2CV5 - chains J and H of the 10 polymer chains in the assembly; structure by X-ray diffraction, 2.50 A resolution.

[Chain J]
Molecule: 146-nt DNA strand
Sequence (146 nucleotides; row label = number of the first residue in the row):
   147 ATCAATATCCACCTGCAGATTCTACCAAAAGTGTATTTGGAAACTGCTCC
   197 ATCAAAAGGCATGTTCAGCTGAATTCAGCTGAACATGCCTTTTGATGGAG
   247 CAGTTTCCAAATACACTTTTGGTAGAATCTGCAGGTGGATATTGAT
Bound ions: Mn2+ site 1 near DG185 (its only coordinating residue here); Mn2+ site 2 near DG217 (its only coordinating residue here); Mn2+ site 3 near DG267 (its only coordinating residue here); Mn2+ site 4 near DG280 (its only coordinating residue here)

[Chain H]
Molecule: Histone H2B K
Organism: Homo sapiens
Reference sequence: O60814 (H2BK_HUMAN); residues -3 to 122 here correspond to UniProt positions 0-125 (UniProt number = residue number + 3)
Amino-acid sequence (126 residues; numbered -3 to 122; the number before each row is that of its first residue; numbers below 1 keep their minus sign (Met-3 is residue -3)):
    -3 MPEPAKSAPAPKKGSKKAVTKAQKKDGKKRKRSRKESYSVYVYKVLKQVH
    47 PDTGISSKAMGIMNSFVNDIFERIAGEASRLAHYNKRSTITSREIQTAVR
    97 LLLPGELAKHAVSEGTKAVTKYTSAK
Disordered / not traced: -3 to 27, 122
UniProt features mapped onto this chain:
  - modified residue: Lys9 (N6-(beta-hydroxybutyryl)lysine), Lys13 (N6-acetyllysine), Lys21 (N6-(2-hydroxyisobutyryl)lysine)

[Interface between chain J and chain H]
Pairs across the interface - 12 pairs, chain J then chain H:
  DT166(J) - Ser52(H)  phosphate contact
  DT166(J) - Ser53(H)  hydrogen bond to the phosphate
  DT167(J) - Tyr39(H)  hydrogen bond to the phosphate
  DT167(J) - Gly50(H)  phosphate contact
  DT167(J) - Ile51(H)  phosphate contact
  DA174(J) - Ser29(H)  phosphate contact
  DG185(J) - Ser84(H)  hydrogen bond to the phosphate
  DG185(J) - Thr85(H)  phosphate contact
  DG186(J) - Arg83(H)  phosphate contact
  DG186(J) - Ser84(H)  hydrogen bond to the phosphate
  DG186(J) - Thr85(H)  hydrogen bond to the phosphate
  DA187(J) - Arg83(H)  salt bridge to the phosphate
Also at the interface, not in a pair above, chain H (10 interface residues in all): Lys82

[Overview]
Chain J and chain H form an interface of 6 and 10 residues respectively; the contacts include 5 hydrogen bonds
and 1 salt bridge. Polar pairs include DT166(J)-Ser53(H), DT167(J)-Tyr39(H) and DG185(J)-Ser84(H).
Here chain J is a 146-nt DNA strand and chain H is Histone H2B K (Homo sapiens). Entry 2CV5 (Crystal structure
of human nucleosome core particle) was determined by X-ray diffraction.
